Entry 1HLT (X-ray diffraction, 3.00 A resolution); this record covers chains J and K of the 5 polymer chains in the assembly.

== Chain J ==
Name: Alpha-thrombin (small subunit)
Organism: Homo sapiens
UniProt: P00734 (THRB_HUMAN); aligned to UniProt positions 334-347 over residues 1-14 (the alignment contains insertions or deletions, so no single offset holds)
Sequence (27 residues; each row starts with the number of its first residue; a row labelled like 14A-14K holds insertion residues (14A, then the next letters in order)):
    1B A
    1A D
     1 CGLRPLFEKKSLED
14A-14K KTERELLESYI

== Chain K ==
Name: Alpha-thrombin (large subunit)
Organism: Homo sapiens
UniProt: P00734 (THRB_HUMAN); the construct lacks a stretch of the UniProt sequence and is renumbered around it, so the offset changes along the chain: 16-36 = UniProt 364-384; 37-60 = UniProt 386-409; 61-77 = UniProt 419-435; 78-97 = UniProt 437-456; 7 more segments
Sequence (259 residues; row label = number of the first residue in the row; note: 1 number in that range is skipped by the numbering (no residue carries it; nothing is unmodelled there); a row labelled like 60A-60I holds insertion residues (60A, then the next letters in order)):
    16 IVEGSDAEIGMSPWQVMLFRK
   36A S
    37 PQELLCGASLISDRWVLTAAHCLL
60A-60I YPPWDKNFT
    61 ENDLLVRIGKHSRTRYE
   77A R
    78 NIEKISMLEKIYIHPRYNWR
   97A E
    98 NLDRDIALMKLKKPVAFSDYIHPVCLPDRETA
129A-129C ASL
   130 LQAGYKGRVTGWGNLKETWT
149A-149E ANVGK
   150 GQPSVLQVVNLPIVERPVCKDSTRIRITDNMFCAG
  184A Y
   185 KP
186A-186D DEGK
   187 RGDACEGDSGGPFVMKSP
204A-204B FN
   205 NRWYQMGIVSWGE
   219 GCD
  221A R
   222 DGKYGFYTHVFRLKKWIQKVIDQFGE
Not modelled in the structure: 149A-149E, 245-247
Cystine bridges: Cys42-Cys58, Cys168-Cys182, Cys191-Cys220
Ligand contacts: THROMBIN (0G6; D-phenylalanyl-N-[(2S,3S)-6-{[amino(iminio)methyl]amino}-1-chloro-2-hydroxyhexan-3-yl]-L-prolinamide): His57, Tyr60A, Trp60D, Asn98, Leu99, Ile174, Asp189, Ala190, Cys191, Glu192, Gly193, Asp194, Ser195, Val213, Ser214, Trp215, Gly216, Gly219, Cys220, Gly226
Curated features (UniProtKB/Swiss-Prot):
  - region: Ala183 to Val200 (High affinity receptor-binding region which is also known as the TP508 peptide)
  - active site (Charge relay system): His57, Asp102, Ser195
  - glycosylation: Asn60G (N-linked (GlcNAc...) (complex) asparagine)

== How chain J and chain K interact ==
Contacting residue pairs (58):
  Cys1(J) - His119(K)
  Cys1(J) - Pro120(K)
  Cys1(J) - Cys122(K)  disulfide
  Cys1(J) - Arg206(K)
  Asp1A(J) - His119(K)  salt bridge
  Ala1B(J) - Arg206(K)  hydrogen bond (backbone-side chain)
  Gly2(J) - Trp29(K)
  Gly2(J) - Pro120(K)  hydrogen bond (backbone-backbone)
  Gly2(J) - Cys122(K)
  Gly2(J) - Arg206(K)
  Gly2(J) - Trp207(K)  hydrogen bond (backbone-backbone)
  Leu3(J) - His119(K)  hydrogen bond (backbone-side chain)
  Leu3(J) - Asn205(K)
  Leu3(J) - Arg206(K)
  Arg4(J) - Met26(K)  hydrogen bond (side chain-backbone)
  Arg4(J) - Pro28(K)
  Arg4(J) - Trp29(K)
  Arg4(J) - Trp207(K)
  Pro5(J) - Asp116(K)
  Leu6(J) - Ile24(K)
  Leu6(J) - Gly25(K)
  Leu6(J) - Asp116(K)
  Leu6(J) - Tyr117(K)  hydrophobic
  Phe7(J) - Glu23(K)
  Phe7(J) - Ile24(K)
  Phe7(J) - Gly25(K)
  Phe7(J) - Met26(K)
  Glu8(J) - Lys202(K)  salt bridge
  Glu8(J) - Asn205(K)
  Glu8(J) - Trp207(K)  hydrogen bond
  Asp14(J) - Glu23(K)
  Asp14(J) - Met26(K)
  Asp14(J) - Arg137(K)  salt bridge
  Lys14A(J) - Asp21(K)
  Lys14A(J) - Glu23(K)  hydrogen bond (backbone-side chain)
  Lys14A(J) - Met26(K)
  Lys14A(J) - Val157(K)
  Thr14B(J) - Met26(K)
  Thr14B(J) - Arg137(K)  hydrogen bond
  Thr14B(J) - Asn159(K)  hydrogen bond
  Glu14C(J) - Arg137(K)
  Glu14C(J) - Lys202(K)  salt bridge
  Glu14E(J) - Lys135(K)  salt bridge
  Glu14E(J) - Asn159(K)
  Glu14E(J) - Tyr184A(K)
  Leu14F(J) - Lys135(K)
  Leu14F(J) - Gly136(K)
  Leu14F(J) - Asn159(K)
  Leu14F(J) - Trp207(K)  hydrophobic
  Ser14I(J) - Gly133(K)
  Ser14I(J) - Tyr134(K)
  Ser14I(J) - Lys135(K)  hydrogen bond (side chain-backbone)
  Tyr14J(J) - Tyr134(K)  hydrophobic
  Tyr14J(J) - Lys135(K)  hydrogen bond (side chain-backbone)
  Tyr14J(J) - Met201(K)
  Tyr14J(J) - Lys202(K)  hydrogen bond (side chain-backbone)
  Tyr14J(J) - Pro204(K)  hydrophobic
  Ile14K(J) - Tyr134(K)
Also at the interface, not in a pair above, chain J (20 interface residues in all): Leu14G
Also at the interface, not in a pair above, chain K (29 interface residues in all): Ser20, Ser115, Val121
Cross-chain cystine bridges: Cys1(J)-Cys122(K)

== In short ==
The interface between chain J and chain K involves 20 residues on one side and 29 on the other, with 1
disulfide bond, 12 hydrogen bonds and 5 salt bridges. Among the polar pairs are Asp1A(J)-His119(K),
Glu8(J)-Lys202(K) and Glu14E(J)-Lys135(K). Ligands of chain K: THROMBIN.
Here chain J is Alpha-thrombin (small subunit) and chain K is Alpha-thrombin (large subunit), both from Homo
sapiens. Entry 1HLT (The structure of a nonadecapeptide of the fifth egf domain of thrombomodulin complexed
with thrombin) was determined by X-ray diffraction.
